PDB entry 1NUG | X-ray diffraction, 2.40 A resolution | chain A

[Chain A]
Name: Protein-glutamine glutamyltransferase E
From: Homo sapiens
Notes: EC 2.3.2.13
UniProtKB: Q08188 (TGM3_HUMAN); residues 1-692 here correspond to UniProt positions 2-693 (UniProt number = residue number + 1)
Chain sequence (692 residues; each row starts with the number of its first residue):
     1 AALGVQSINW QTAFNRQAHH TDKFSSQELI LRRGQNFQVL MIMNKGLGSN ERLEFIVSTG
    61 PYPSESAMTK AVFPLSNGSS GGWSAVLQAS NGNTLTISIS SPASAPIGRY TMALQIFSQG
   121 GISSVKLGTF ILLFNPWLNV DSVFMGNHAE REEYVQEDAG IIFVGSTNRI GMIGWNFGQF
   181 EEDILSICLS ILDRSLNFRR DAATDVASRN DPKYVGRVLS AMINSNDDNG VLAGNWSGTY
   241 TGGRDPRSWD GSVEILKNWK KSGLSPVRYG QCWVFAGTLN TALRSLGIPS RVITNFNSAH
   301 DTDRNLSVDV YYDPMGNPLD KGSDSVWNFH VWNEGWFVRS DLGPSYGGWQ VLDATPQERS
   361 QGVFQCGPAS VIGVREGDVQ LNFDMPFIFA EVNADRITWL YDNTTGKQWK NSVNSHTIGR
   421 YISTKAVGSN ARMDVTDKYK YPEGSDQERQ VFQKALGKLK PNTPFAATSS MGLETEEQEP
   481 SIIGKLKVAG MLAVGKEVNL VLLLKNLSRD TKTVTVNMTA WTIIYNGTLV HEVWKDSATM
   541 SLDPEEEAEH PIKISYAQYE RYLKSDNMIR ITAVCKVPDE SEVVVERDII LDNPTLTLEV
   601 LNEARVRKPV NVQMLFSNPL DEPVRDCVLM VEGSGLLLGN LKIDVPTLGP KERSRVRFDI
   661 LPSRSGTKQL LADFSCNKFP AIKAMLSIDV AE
Not modelled in the structure: 462-478
Differences from the reference sequence: engineered mutation L264 (Phe265 in Q08188)
UniProt features mapped onto this chain:
  - active site: C272, H330, D353
  - binding site (Ca(2+)): A221, N224, N226, D227, N229, D301, D303, N305, S307, D324, N393, S415, E443, E448
  - site: A466, A467 (Cleavage)
  - modified residue: A1 (N-acetylalanine), Y110 (Phosphotyrosine), T111 (Phosphothreonine)

[Overview]
UniProt lists 3 active-site residues and 14 Ca2+-binding residues.
Chain A is Protein-glutamine glutamyltransferase E (Homo sapiens); the structure, Role of Calcium Ions in the
Activation and Activity of the Transglutaminase 3 Enzyme (2 calciums ..., was determined by X-ray diffraction
together with 1NUD and 1NUF from the same study.
